PDB entry 8FCU | electron microscopy, 3.19 A resolution | chains H and M of the 17 polymer chains in the assembly

== Chain H ==
Name: Type I-B CRISPR-associated protein Cas7
From: Nostoc sp. 'Peltigera membranacea cyanobiont' 210A
UniProt: A0A235IG15 (A0A235IG15_9NOSO); residues 1-323 here = UniProt positions 1-323
Sequence (323 residues; row label = number of the first residue in the row):
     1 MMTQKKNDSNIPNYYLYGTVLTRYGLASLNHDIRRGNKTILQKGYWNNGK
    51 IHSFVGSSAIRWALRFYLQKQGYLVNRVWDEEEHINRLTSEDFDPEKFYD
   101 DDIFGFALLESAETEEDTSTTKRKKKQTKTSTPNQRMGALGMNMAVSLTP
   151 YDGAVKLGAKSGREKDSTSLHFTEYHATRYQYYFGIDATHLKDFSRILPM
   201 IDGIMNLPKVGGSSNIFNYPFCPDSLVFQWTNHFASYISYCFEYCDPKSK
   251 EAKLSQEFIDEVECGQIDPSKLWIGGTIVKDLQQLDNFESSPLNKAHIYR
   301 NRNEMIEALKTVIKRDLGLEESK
Not modelled in the structure: 1-11, 110-132, 320-323

== Chain M ==
Molecule: 71-nt RNA strand
Sequence (71 nucleotides; each row starts with the number of its first residue):
     1 UUGCUCAAGAGAAGUCAUUUAAUAAGGCCACUGUUAAACGUAGGUGAGUC
    51 GUGGCUUUAUGCCGUUAGGCG
Not modelled in the structure: 64-71

== Chain H / chain M interface ==
Contacting residue pairs - 48 pairs, chain H then chain M:
  Leu29(H) - A10(M)  phosphate contact
  Asn30(H) - A8(M)  sugar contact
  Asn30(H) - G9(M)  hydrogen bond to the sugar
  Asn30(H) - A10(M)  phosphate contact
  His31(H) - G9(M)  sugar contact
  Asp32(H) - G9(M)  base contact
  Ser58(H) - A7(M)  sugar contact
  Ser58(H) - A8(M)  hydrogen bond to the phosphate
  Ser58(H) - G9(M)  phosphate contact
  Ala59(H) - A8(M)  sugar contact
  Arg61(H) - A7(M)  salt bridge to the phosphate
  Trp62(H) - A8(M)  stacking on the base
  Arg65(H) - A7(M)  salt bridge to the phosphate
  Arg77(H) - A8(M)  salt bridge to the phosphate
  Trp79(H) - A8(M)  base contact
  Phe104(H) - C6(M)  phosphate contact
  Gly105(H) - C6(M)  sugar contact
  Phe106(H) - U5(M)  sugar contact
  Phe106(H) - C6(M)  sugar contact
  Ala107(H) - U5(M)  base contact
  Ala107(H) - C6(M)  hydrogen bond to the sugar
  Gln135(H) - U5(M)  base contact
  Arg136(H) - U5(M)  hydrogen bond to the sugar
  Met137(H) - U1(M)  phosphate contact
  Met137(H) - U5(M)  hydrogen bond to the sugar
  Gly138(H) - U5(M)  phosphate contact
  Gly138(H) - C6(M)  hydrogen bond to the phosphate
  Lys156(H) - U15(M)  salt bridge to the phosphate
  Leu157(H) - U15(M)  phosphate contact
  Gly158(H) - A13(M)  sugar contact
  Gly158(H) - U15(M)  phosphate contact
  Ala159(H) - G14(M)  sugar contact
  Ala159(H) - U15(M)  hydrogen bond to the phosphate
  Lys160(H) - A13(M)  phosphate contact
  Lys160(H) - G14(M)  phosphate contact
  Ser161(H) - G14(M)  hydrogen bond to the phosphate
  Lys165(H) - C16(M)  base contact
  Thr168(H) - A13(M)  base contact
  Leu170(H) - U15(M)  base contact
  His171(H) - A13(M)  stacking on the base
  Lys209(H) - G11(M)  salt bridge to the phosphate
  Gly211(H) - A8(M)  base contact
  Gly211(H) - A10(M)  phosphate contact
  Gly212(H) - A10(M)  sugar contact
  Gly212(H) - G11(M)  phosphate contact
  Asn215(H) - A12(M)  phosphate contact
  Asn215(H) - A13(M)  hydrogen bond to the phosphate
  Ile216(H) - A13(M)  phosphate contact
Other interface residues (no listed pair), chain H (39 interface residues in all): Ile33, His84, Asn86, Leu108, Ser213

== In short ==
39 residues of chain H and 13 residues of chain M are in contact; the contacts include 9 hydrogen bonds, 5
salt bridges and 2 aromatic stacking contacts. Polar contacts include Asn30(H)-G9(M), Ala107(H)-C6(M) and
Arg136(H)-U5(M).
Chain H is Type I-B CRISPR-associated protein Cas7 (Nostoc sp. 'Peltigera membranacea cyanobiont' 210A) and
chain M is a 71-nt RNA strand; the structure, Cryo-EM structure of Cascade-DNA-TniQ-TnsC complex in type I-B
CAST system, was determined by electron microscopy (same publication as 8FCJ, 8FCV, 8FCW, 8FD2, 8FD3, 8FF4 and
8FF5).
